PDB entry 3AOE | X-ray diffraction, 2.60 A resolution | chains A and B of the 6 polymer chains in the assembly

== Chain A (and B) ==
Name: Glutamate dehydrogenase
Organism: Thermus thermophilus
Notes: EC 1.4.1.3; chain B of this document is another copy of the same molecule, construct and numbering; everything in this record applies to it too
UniProt: Q72IC1 (Q72IC1_THET2); numbering as in UniProt (aligned over 1-424)
Chain sequence (424 residues; row label = number of the first residue in the row):
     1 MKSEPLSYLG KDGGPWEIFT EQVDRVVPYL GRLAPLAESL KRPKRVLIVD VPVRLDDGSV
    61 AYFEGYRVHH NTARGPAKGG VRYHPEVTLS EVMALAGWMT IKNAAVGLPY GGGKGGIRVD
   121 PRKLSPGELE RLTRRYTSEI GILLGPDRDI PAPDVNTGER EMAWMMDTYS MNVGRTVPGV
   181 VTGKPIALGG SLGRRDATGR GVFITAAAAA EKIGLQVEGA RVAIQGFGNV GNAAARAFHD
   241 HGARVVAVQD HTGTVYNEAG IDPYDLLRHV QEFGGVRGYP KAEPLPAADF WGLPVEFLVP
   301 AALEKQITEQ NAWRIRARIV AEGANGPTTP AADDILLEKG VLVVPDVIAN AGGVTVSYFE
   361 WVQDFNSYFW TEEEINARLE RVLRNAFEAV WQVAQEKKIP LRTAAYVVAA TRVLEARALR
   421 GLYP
Unresolved in the structure: 1-2 (chain B: fully traced)
Residues lining bound ligands: leucine (LEU): T72, A73, R417, R420, G421, L422, Y423, P424

== Interface between chain A and chain B ==
Pairs across the interface (62; chain A residue first):
  S3(A) - A61(B)
  S3(A) - Y62(B)  hydrogen bond (backbone-backbone)
  E4(A) - R118(B)  salt bridge
  P5(A) - E64(B)
  L6(A) - E64(B)
  S7(A) - E64(B)  hydrogen bond
  S7(A) - Y66(B)
  S7(A) - R118(B)  hydrogen bond
  Y8(A) - I48(B)  hydrophobic
  Y8(A) - E64(B)
  Y8(A) - Y66(B)
  E38(A) - Y62(B)
  S39(A) - Y62(B)
  R42(A) - D50(B)  salt bridge
  R42(A) - Y62(B)  hydrogen bond (side chain-backbone)
  P43(A) - D50(B)
  K44(A) - V49(B)
  K44(A) - D50(B)  hydrogen bond (backbone-backbone)
  K44(A) - E139(B)  salt bridge
  R45(A) - I48(B)
  R45(A) - E139(B)  salt bridge
  V46(A) - V46(B)
  V46(A) - L47(B)
  V46(A) - I48(B)  hydrogen bond (backbone-backbone)
  L47(A) - R45(B)
  L47(A) - V46(B)
  I48(A) - Y8(B)  hydrophobic
  I48(A) - R45(B)
  I48(A) - V46(B)  hydrogen bond (backbone-backbone)
  V49(A) - K44(B)
  D50(A) - R42(B)  salt bridge
  D50(A) - P43(B)
  D50(A) - K44(B)  hydrogen bond (backbone-backbone)
  P52(A) - L422(B)  hydrophobic
  R54(A) - L422(B)
  L55(A) - M1(B)  hydrophobic
  A61(A) - S3(B)
  Y62(A) - S3(B)  hydrogen bond (backbone-side chain)
  Y62(A) - E38(B)
  Y62(A) - S39(B)
  Y62(A) - R42(B)
  F63(A) - M1(B)  hydrophobic
  E64(A) - P5(B)
  E64(A) - L6(B)
  E64(A) - S7(B)  hydrogen bond
  E64(A) - Y8(B)
  Y66(A) - S7(B)  hydrogen bond
  Y66(A) - Y8(B)
  R118(A) - S7(B)
  R135(A) - L422(B)
  R135(A) - Y423(B)  hydrogen bond (side chain-backbone)
  R135(A) - P424(B)  hydrogen bond (side chain-backbone)
  S138(A) - P424(B)
  E139(A) - K44(B)  salt bridge
  I142(A) - L143(B)  hydrophobic
  L143(A) - I142(B)  hydrophobic
  L422(A) - P52(B)  hydrophobic
  L422(A) - R54(B)
  L422(A) - R135(B)
  Y423(A) - R135(B)
  P424(A) - R135(B)  hydrogen bond (backbone-side chain)
  P424(A) - S138(B)
Other interface residues (no listed pair), chain A (41 interface residues in all): V53, S59, V60, V87, L89, L124, R417
Other interface residues (no listed pair), chain B (39 interface residues in all): L36, V53, V60, F63, V87, L89, R417

== Summary ==
41 residues of chain A and 39 residues of chain B are in contact; the contacts include 14 hydrogen bonds and 6
salt bridges. Polar contacts include E4(A)-R118(B), R42(A)-D50(B) and K44(A)-E139(B). Bound to chain A:
leucine.
Chain A and chain B are both Glutamate dehydrogenase (Thermus thermophilus); the structure, Crystal structure
of hetero-hexameric glutamate dehydrogenase from Thermus thermophilus (Leu bound form), was determined by
X-ray diffraction.
